PDB entry 1L2W | X-ray diffraction, 2.00 A resolution | chains A and I of the 3 polymer chains in the assembly

Chain A:
Protein: YopE regulator
Organism: Yersinia pseudotuberculosis
Sequence (123 residues; each row starts with the number of its first residue; numbering starts at 0):
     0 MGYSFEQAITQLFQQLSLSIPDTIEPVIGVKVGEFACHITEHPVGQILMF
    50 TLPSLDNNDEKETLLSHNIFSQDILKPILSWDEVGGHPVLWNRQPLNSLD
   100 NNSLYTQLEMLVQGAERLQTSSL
Unresolved in the structure: 122

Chain I:
Protein: Outer membrane virulence protein yopE
Organism: Yersinia pseudotuberculosis
Notes: fragment: Chaperone-binding Domain
UniProtKB: P08008 (YOPE_YERPS); residues 17-85 here = UniProt positions 17-85
Sequence (69 residues; row label = number of the first residue in the row):
    17 VSGSSSVGEMSGRSVSQQTSDQYANNLAGRTESPQGSSLASRIIERLSSV
    67 AHSVIGFIQRMFSEGSHKP
Unresolved in the structure: 17-21, 79-85

Chain A / chain I interface:
Pairs across the interface - 54 pairs, chain A then chain I:
  Phe12(A) with Gln33(I)
  Leu15(A) with Gly24(I)
  Ser16(A) with Val23(I); Gly24(I), hydrogen bond (side chain-backbone)
  Leu17(A) with Val31(I); Ser32(I)
  Pro20(A) with Gln33(I)
  Glu24(A) with Thr35(I); Ser36(I)
  Val26(A) with Ser36(I), hydrogen bond (backbone-side chain); Asn41(I); Ala44(I), hydrophobic
  Ile27(A) with Gln33(I); Ser36(I)
  Gly28(A) with Gln33(I); Gln34(I), hydrogen bond (backbone-backbone); Ser36(I), hydrogen bond (backbone-side chain)
  Val29(A) with Val31(I), hydrophobic; Ser32(I)
  Lys30(A) with Ser30(I); Val31(I); Ser32(I), hydrogen bond (backbone-backbone); Gln34(I)
  Val31(A) with Met26(I), hydrophobic; Arg29(I); Ser30(I)
  Gly32(A) with Arg29(I); Ser30(I), hydrogen bond (backbone-backbone)
  Phe34(A) with Arg29(I)
  Ala35(A) with Gln34(I)
  His37(A) with Ser36(I); Ala40(I)
  Thr39(A) with Ala44(I)
  His41(A) with Ala44(I); Gly45(I); Arg46(I), hydrogen bond (side chain-backbone)
  Phe49(A) with Ala40(I); Leu43(I), hydrophobic; Ala44(I), hydrophobic
  Leu51(A) with Tyr39(I), hydrophobic
  Phe69(A) with Phe73(I), hydrophobic; Phe78(I), hydrophobic
  Asp81(A) with Tyr39(I), hydrogen bond; Leu43(I)
  His86(A) with Tyr39(I)
  Val88(A) with Leu43(I), hydrophobic
  Tyr104(A) with Glu25(I); Met26(I)
  Leu107(A) with Met26(I)
  Glu108(A) with Met26(I)
  Val111(A) with Met26(I), hydrophobic; Ser27(I)
  Glu115(A) with Ser27(I); Arg29(I), salt bridge
Also at the interface, not in a pair above, chain A (35 interface residues in all): Ser18, Glu33, Leu47, Ile68, Gly84, Gln112
Also at the interface, not in a pair above, chain I (24 interface residues in all): Thr47, Met77

Overview:
Chain A and chain I form an interface of 35 and 24 residues respectively, with 8 hydrogen bonds and 1 salt
bridge. Among the polar pairs are Glu115(A)-Arg29(I), Ser16(A)-Gly24(I) and Val26(A)-Ser36(I).
Here chain A is YopE regulator and chain I is Outer membrane virulence protein yopE, both from Yersinia
pseudotuberculosis. Entry 1L2W (Crystal Structure of the Yersinia Virulence Effector YopE Chaperone-binding
Domain in Complex with its Secretion Chaperone ...) was determined by X-ray diffraction.
